Entry 4RBX (X-ray diffraction, 1.10 A resolution); this record covers chain A.

# Chain A
Protein: Defensin-5
UniProtKB: Q01523 (DEF5_HUMAN); residues 1-32 here correspond to UniProt positions 63-94 (UniProt number = residue number + 62)
Amino-acid sequence (32 residues; row label = number of the first residue in the row):
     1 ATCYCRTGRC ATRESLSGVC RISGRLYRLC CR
Sequence notes: engineered mutation R21 (Glu83 in Q01523)
Disulfide bonds: C3-C31, C5-C20, C10-C30

# In short
Chain A is Defensin-5; the structure, Crystal structure of human alpha-defensin 5, HD5 (Glu21Arg mutant), was
determined by X-ray diffraction (same publication as 4RBW).
